PDB entry 7L0V | electron microscopy, 2.71 A resolution | chains A and F of the 60 polymer chains in the assembly

Chain A (and F):
Name: VP2
Organism: Human bocavirus 2
Notes: chain F of this document is another copy of the same molecule, construct and numbering; everything in this record applies to it too
UniProt: B9UYL6 (B9UYL6_HBOC2); numbering as in UniProt (aligned over 33-538)
Sequence (506 residues; row label = number of the first residue in the row):
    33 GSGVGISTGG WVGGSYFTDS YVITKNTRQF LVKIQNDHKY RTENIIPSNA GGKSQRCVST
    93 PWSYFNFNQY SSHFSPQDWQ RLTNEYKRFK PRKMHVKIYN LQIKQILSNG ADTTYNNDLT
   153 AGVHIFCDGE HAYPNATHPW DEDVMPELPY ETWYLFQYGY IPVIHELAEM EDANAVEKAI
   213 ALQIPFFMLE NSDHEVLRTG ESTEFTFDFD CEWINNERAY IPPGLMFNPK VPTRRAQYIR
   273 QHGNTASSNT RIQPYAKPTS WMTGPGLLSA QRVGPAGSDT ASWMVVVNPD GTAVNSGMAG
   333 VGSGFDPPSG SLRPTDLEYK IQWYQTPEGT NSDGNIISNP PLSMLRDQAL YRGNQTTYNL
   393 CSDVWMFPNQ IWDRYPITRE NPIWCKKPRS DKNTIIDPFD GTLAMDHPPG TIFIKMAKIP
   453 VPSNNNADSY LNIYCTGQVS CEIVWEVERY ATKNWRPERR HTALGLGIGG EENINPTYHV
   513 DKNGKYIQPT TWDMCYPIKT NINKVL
What the authors report for this chain:
  - contacts within the chain: His156-His226, His163-His439

Chain A / chain F interface:
Pairs across the interface - 69 pairs, chain A then chain F:
  Ser107(A) with Trp487(F)
  Pro108(A) with Trp487(F); Pro489(F)
  Gln109(A) with Thr484(F); Asn486(F); Trp487(F), hydrogen bond (backbone-backbone); Arg488(F), hydrogen bond (side chain-backbone); Glu490(F)
  Gln112(A) with Pro489(F); Glu490(F), hydrogen bond (side chain-backbone); Arg492(F)
  Arg113(A) with Tyr482(F), hydrogen bond (side chain-backbone)
  Asn116(A) with Arg492(F)
  Glu117(A) with Glu117(F); Tyr482(F)
  Glu179(A) with Trp487(F)
  Pro181(A) with Trp487(F)
  Arg481(A) with Arg481(F)
  Tyr482(A) with Arg113(F), hydrogen bond (backbone-side chain); Glu117(F)
  Thr484(A) with Gln109(F)
  Asn486(A) with Gln109(F)
  Trp487(A) with Ser107(F); Pro108(F); Gln109(F), hydrogen bond (backbone-backbone); Glu179(F); Pro181(F); Tyr510(F); Tyr518(F), hydrogen bond
  Arg488(A) with Gln109(F), hydrogen bond (backbone-side chain); Leu498(F); Pro508(F); Thr509(F), hydrogen bond (side chain-backbone); Tyr510(F); His511(F)
  Pro489(A) with Pro108(F); Gln112(F); Ala495(F); Leu498(F), hydrophobic; Tyr510(F); Tyr528(F)
  Glu490(A) with Gln109(F); Gln112(F), hydrogen bond (backbone-side chain); Ala495(F), hydrogen bond (backbone-backbone)
  Arg491(A) with Thr494(F); Ala495(F); Leu496(F)
  Arg492(A) with Gln112(F); Asn116(F); His493(F); Thr494(F), hydrogen bond (backbone-side chain)
  His493(A) with Arg492(F)
  Thr494(A) with Arg491(F); Arg492(F), hydrogen bond (side chain-backbone); Thr494(F), hydrogen bond
  Ala495(A) with Pro489(F); Glu490(F), hydrogen bond (backbone-backbone); Arg491(F)
  Leu496(A) with Arg491(F)
  Leu498(A) with Arg488(F); Pro489(F), hydrophobic
  Pro508(A) with Arg488(F)
  Thr509(A) with Arg488(F), hydrogen bond (backbone-side chain)
  Tyr510(A) with Trp487(F); Arg488(F); Pro489(F)
  His511(A) with Arg488(F)
  Tyr518(A) with Trp487(F), hydrogen bond
  Tyr528(A) with Pro489(F)
Interface residues without a listed pair, chain A (33 interface residues in all): Gly46, Ala483, Lys485
Interface residues without a listed pair, chain F (33 interface residues in all): Gly46, Ala483, Lys485

In short:
The chain A/chain F interface involves 33 residues from each chain, with 17 hydrogen bonds. Polar contacts
include Gln109(A)-Arg488(F), Gln112(A)-Glu490(F) and Arg113(A)-Tyr482(F). The paper reports contacts within
the chain involving His156(A), His226(A) and His163(A) among others.
Both chains are VP2 (Human bocavirus 2). Entry 7L0V (Human Bocavirus 2 (pH 7.4)) was determined by electron
microscopy together with 7L0U, 7L0W, 7L0X and 7L0Y from the same study.
